PDB entry 5MG3 | electron microscopy, 14.00 A resolution (very low resolution: no residue pairs are listed; an interface is given only as per-side residue counts) | chains E and G of the 6 polymer chains in the assembly

# Chain E
Molecule: Protein translocase subunit SecE
Source organism: Escherichia coli
UniProtKB: P0AG96 (SECE_ECOLI); residues 384-508 here correspond to UniProt positions 3-127 (UniProt number = residue number - 381)
Chain sequence (140 residues; numbered 369 to 508; the number before each row is that of its first residue):
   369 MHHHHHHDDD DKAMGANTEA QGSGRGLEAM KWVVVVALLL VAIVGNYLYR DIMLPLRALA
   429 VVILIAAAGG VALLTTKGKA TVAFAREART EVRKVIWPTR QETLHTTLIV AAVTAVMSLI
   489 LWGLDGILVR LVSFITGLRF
Unresolved in the structure: 369-443
Construct notes: initiating methionine (369); expression tag (370-383)

# Chain G
Molecule: Protein-export membrane protein SecG
Source organism: Escherichia coli
UniProtKB: P0AG99 (SECG_ECOLI); residues 465-574 here correspond to UniProt positions 1-110 (UniProt number = residue number - 464)
Chain sequence (136 residues; each row starts with the number of its first residue):
   439 VGTGWYSGSP GILYHWPEVL RIQELIMYEA LLVVFLIVAI GLVGLIMLQQ GKGADMGASF
   499 GAGASATLFG SSGSGNFMTR MTALLATLFF IISLVLGNIN SNKTNKGSEW ENLSAPAKTE
   559 QTQPAAPAKP TSDIPN
Unresolved in the structure: 439-508, 541-574
Construct notes: expression tag (439-464)

# Chain E / chain G interface
At this resolution (14 A) residue pairs are not listed: 5 residues of chain E and 6 of chain G lie at the interface.

# Overview
Chain E and chain G form an interface of 5 and 6 residues respectively.
Here chain E is Protein translocase subunit SecE and chain G is Protein-export membrane protein SecG, both
from Escherichia coli. Entry 5MG3 (EM fitted model of bacterial holo-translocon) was determined by electron
microscopy.
